PDB entry 9G1V | electron microscopy, 2.70 A resolution | chains M and N of the 17 polymer chains in the assembly

# Chain M
Name: DNA-directed RNA polymerase I subunit RPA49
Source organism: Saccharomyces cerevisiae
UniProt: Q01080 (RPA49_YEAST); residue numbers follow UniProt; this construct covers 1-415
Sequence (415 residues; row label = number of the first residue in the row):
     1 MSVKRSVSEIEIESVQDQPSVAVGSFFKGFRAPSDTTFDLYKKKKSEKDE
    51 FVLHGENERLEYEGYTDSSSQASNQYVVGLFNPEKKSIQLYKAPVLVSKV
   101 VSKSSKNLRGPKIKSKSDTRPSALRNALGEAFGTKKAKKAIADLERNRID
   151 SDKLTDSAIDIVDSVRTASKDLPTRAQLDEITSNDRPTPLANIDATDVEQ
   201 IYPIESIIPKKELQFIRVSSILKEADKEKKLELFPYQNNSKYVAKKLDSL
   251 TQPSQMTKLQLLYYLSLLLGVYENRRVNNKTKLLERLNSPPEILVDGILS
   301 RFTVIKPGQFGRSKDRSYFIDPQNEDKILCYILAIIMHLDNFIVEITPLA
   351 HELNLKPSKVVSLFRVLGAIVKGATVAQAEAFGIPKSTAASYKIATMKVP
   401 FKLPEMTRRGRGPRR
Unresolved in the structure: 1-10, 44-48, 116-415
Curated features (UniProtKB/Swiss-Prot):
  - modified residue (Phosphoserine): Ser34, Ser151
  - mutagenesis: Glu325 to Asp326 (No effect on DNA binding), Lys356 (K356A: Loss of DNA binding; when associated with A-358), Ser358 (S358A: Loss of DNA binding; when associated with A-356), Lys359 (K359A: Loss of DNA binding), Arg365 (R365A: Loss of DNA binding), Lys393 (K393A: Loss of DNA binding)

# Chain N
Name: DNA-directed RNA polymerase I subunit RPA34
Source organism: Saccharomyces cerevisiae
UniProt: P47006 (RPA34_YEAST); residue numbers follow UniProt; this construct covers 1-233
Sequence (233 residues; each row starts with the number of its first residue):
     1 MSKLSKDYVSDSDSDDEVISNEFSIPDGFKKCKHLKNFPLNGDNKKKAKQ
    51 QQVWLIKFPSNVDISKLKSLPVDFESSTTMTIDKHDYKIMDDTDIESSLT
   101 QDNLSNMTLLVPSESKESLKIASTAKDNAPLQFDKVFSVSETAKIPAIDY
   151 SKVRVPRKDVPKVEGLKLEHFATGYDAEDFHVAEEVKENKKEPKKRSHHD
   201 DEEESSEKKKKKKEKREKREKKDKKDKKKKHRD
Unresolved in the structure: 1-23, 42-50, 67-77, 93-103, 125-128, 176-233
Curated features (UniProtKB/Swiss-Prot):
  - modified residue (Phosphoserine): Ser10, Ser12, Ser14, Ser60

# Chain M / chain N interface
Residue-residue contacts - 75 pairs, chain M then chain N:
  Val15(M) - Ile64(N)  hydrophobic
  Val15(M) - Ser65(N)
  Gln16(M) - Lys36(N)  hydrogen bond
  Gln18(M) - Lys36(N)
  Pro19(M) - Leu35(N)
  Ser20(M) - Leu35(N)
  Ser20(M) - Lys36(N)
  Ser20(M) - Pro112(N)
  Val21(M) - Phe38(N)  hydrophobic
  Val21(M) - Leu110(N)
  Val21(M) - Pro112(N)
  Ala22(M) - Leu110(N)  hydrogen bond (backbone-backbone)
  Val23(M) - Thr108(N)
  Val23(M) - Phe133(N)  hydrophobic
  Gly24(M) - Asn106(N)
  Gly24(M) - Met107(N)
  Gly24(M) - Thr108(N)  hydrogen bond (backbone-backbone)
  Ser25(M) - Asn106(N)
  Phe26(M) - Thr108(N)
  Phe27(M) - Ser105(N)
  Lys28(M) - Leu104(N)
  Lys28(M) - Ser105(N)
  Gly29(M) - Ser105(N)  hydrogen bond (backbone-backbone)
  Phe30(M) - Ile121(N)  hydrophobic
  Phe30(M) - Pro130(N)
  Arg31(M) - Ala129(N)
  Ala32(M) - Ile121(N)  hydrophobic
  Thr37(M) - Ser118(N)
  Thr37(M) - Leu119(N)
  Phe38(M) - Leu110(N)  hydrophobic
  Phe38(M) - Ser118(N)  hydrogen bond (backbone-side chain)
  Phe38(M) - Leu119(N)  hydrogen bond (backbone-backbone)
  Phe38(M) - Ile121(N)  hydrophobic
  Asp39(M) - Ser118(N)
  Leu40(M) - Lys31(N)
  Leu40(M) - Cys32(N)  hydrophobic
  Leu40(M) - Leu119(N)  hydrophobic
  Tyr41(M) - Phe29(N)  hydrophobic
  Lys42(M) - Gly28(N)
  Lys42(M) - Phe29(N)
  Lys42(M) - Lys30(N)  hydrogen bond (backbone-backbone)
  Lys43(M) - Asp27(N)
  Lys43(M) - Gly28(N)
  Lys43(M) - Phe29(N)
  Glu50(M) - Phe29(N)
  Phe51(M) - Phe29(N)
  Val52(M) - Phe29(N)  hydrophobic
  Leu53(M) - Leu110(N)  hydrophobic
  Ala72(M) - Ser60(N)  hydrogen bond (backbone-side chain)
  Ser73(M) - Pro59(N)
  Ser73(M) - Ser60(N)  hydrogen bond (backbone-side chain)
  Gln75(M) - Lys57(N)
  Gln75(M) - Phe58(N)  hydrogen bond (backbone-backbone)
  Gln75(M) - Pro59(N)
  Gln75(M) - Ile64(N)
  Tyr76(M) - Ile56(N)
  Tyr76(M) - Lys57(N)
  Val77(M) - Leu55(N)
  Val77(M) - Ile56(N)  hydrogen bond (backbone-backbone)
  Val77(M) - Phe58(N)  hydrophobic
  Val77(M) - Ile64(N)  hydrophobic
  Val78(M) - Trp54(N)
  Gly79(M) - Gln52(N)
  Gly79(M) - Trp54(N)  hydrogen bond (backbone-backbone)
  Leu80(M) - Pro39(N)
  Leu80(M) - Leu40(N)  hydrophobic
  Leu80(M) - Gln51(N)
  Leu80(M) - Gln52(N)
  Leu80(M) - Val53(N)
  Phe81(M) - Gln51(N)
  Phe81(M) - Gln52(N)  hydrogen bond (backbone-backbone)
  Ile88(M) - Trp54(N)  hydrophobic
  Tyr91(M) - Asn37(N)  hydrogen bond (side chain-backbone)
  Tyr91(M) - Phe38(N)  hydrophobic
  Tyr91(M) - Pro39(N)
Also at the interface, not in a pair above, chain M (42 interface residues in all): Asn74, Pro83, Leu90
Also at the interface, not in a pair above, chain N (44 interface residues in all): Ile25, Pro26, Val62, Leu109, Val111, Glu117, Lys120

# In short
Chain M and chain N form an interface of 42 and 44 residues respectively, with 14 hydrogen bonds. Polar pairs
include Gln16(M)-Lys36(N), Phe38(M)-Ser118(N) and Ala72(M)-Ser60(N). UniProt lists 7 mutagenesis sites on
chain M.
Here chain M is DNA-directed RNA polymerase I subunit RPA49 and chain N is DNA-directed RNA polymerase I
subunit RPA34, both from Saccharomyces cerevisiae. Entry 9G1V (Yeast RNA polymerase I elongation complex
stalled by an apurinic site) was determined by electron microscopy, deposited together with 9G1X, 9G23, 9G24,
9G26, 9G27, 9G29, 9G2B and 9G2C.
